3LIL - chain A; structure by X-ray diffraction, 1.80 A resolution.

[Chain A]
Molecule: Macrophage metalloelastase
From: Homo sapiens
Notes: EC 3.4.24.65; fragment: MMP-12 catalitic subunit (RESIDUES 106-263)
UniProtKB: P39900 (MMP12_HUMAN); residue numbers follow UniProt; this construct covers 106-263
Chain sequence (159 residues; numbered 105 to 263; the number before each row is that of its first residue):
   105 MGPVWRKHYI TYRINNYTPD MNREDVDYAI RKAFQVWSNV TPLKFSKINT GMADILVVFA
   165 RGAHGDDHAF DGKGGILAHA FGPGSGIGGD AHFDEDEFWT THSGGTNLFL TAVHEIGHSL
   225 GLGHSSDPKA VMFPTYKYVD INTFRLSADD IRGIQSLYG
Differences from the reference sequence: expression tag (105); engineered mutation Asp-171 (Phe in P39900)
Bound ions: Ca2+ site 1: Asp-124, Glu-199, Glu-201; Ca2+ site 2: Asp-158, Gly-190, Gly-192, Asp-194; Zn2+ site 1: His-168, Asp-170, His-183, His-196; Ca2+ site 3: Asp-175, Gly-176, Gly-178, Ile-180, Asp-198, Glu-201; Zn2+ site 2: His-218, His-222, His-228 (together with acetohydroxamic acid)
Residues lining bound ligands:
  - EEA (N-{3-[3-(3'-chlorobiphenyl-4-yl)isoxazol-5-yl]propanoyl}-L-alpha-glutamyl-L-alpha-glutamyl-amide): Gly-178, Gly-179, Ile-180, Leu-181, Ala-182, Leu-214, Thr-215, His-218, Glu-219, Pro-232, Lys-233, Ala-234, Val-235, Phe-237, Pro-238, Thr-239, Tyr-240, Lys-241, Tyr-242, Val-243
  - acetohydroxamic acid (HAE): Ile-180, Ala-182, His-183, His-218, Glu-219, His-222, His-228
Swiss-Prot annotation at these positions:
  - active site: Glu-219
  - binding site (Ca(2+)): Asp-124, Asp-158, Asp-175, Gly-176, Gly-178, Ile-180, Gly-190, Gly-192, Asp-194, Asp-198, Glu-199, Glu-201
  - binding site (Zn(2+)): His-168, Asp-170, His-183, His-196, His-218, His-222, His-228
Reported in the primary citation:
  - binding site for EEA: Lys-241
  - conformationally variable residues (side-chain flip): Lys-241

[Overview]
Bound to chain A: compound EEA and acetohydroxamic acid. Asp-158, Gly-190, Gly-192 and Asp-194 form the Ca2+
site 2. Asp-124, Glu-199 and Glu-201 form the Ca2+ site 1. UniProt lists active-site residue Glu-219, 12
Ca2+-binding residues and 7 Zn2+-binding residues. The paper reports a binding site for EEA at Lys-241;
conformational variability at Lys-241.
Chain A is Macrophage metalloelastase (Homo sapiens); the structure, Human MMP12 in complex with non-zinc
chelating inhibitor, was determined by X-ray diffraction together with 3LIK, 3LIR and 3LJG from the same
study.
